8ZVI - chains E and H of the 14 polymer chains in the assembly; structure by electron microscopy, 3.40 A resolution.

[Chain E (and H)]
Molecule: Major capsid protein
Organism: Escherichia phage T5
Notes: chain H of this document is another copy of the same molecule, construct and numbering; everything in this record applies to it too
UniProt: Q6QGD8 (CAPSD_BPT5); residue numbers follow UniProt; this construct covers 1-458
Sequence (458 residues; each row starts with the number of its first residue):
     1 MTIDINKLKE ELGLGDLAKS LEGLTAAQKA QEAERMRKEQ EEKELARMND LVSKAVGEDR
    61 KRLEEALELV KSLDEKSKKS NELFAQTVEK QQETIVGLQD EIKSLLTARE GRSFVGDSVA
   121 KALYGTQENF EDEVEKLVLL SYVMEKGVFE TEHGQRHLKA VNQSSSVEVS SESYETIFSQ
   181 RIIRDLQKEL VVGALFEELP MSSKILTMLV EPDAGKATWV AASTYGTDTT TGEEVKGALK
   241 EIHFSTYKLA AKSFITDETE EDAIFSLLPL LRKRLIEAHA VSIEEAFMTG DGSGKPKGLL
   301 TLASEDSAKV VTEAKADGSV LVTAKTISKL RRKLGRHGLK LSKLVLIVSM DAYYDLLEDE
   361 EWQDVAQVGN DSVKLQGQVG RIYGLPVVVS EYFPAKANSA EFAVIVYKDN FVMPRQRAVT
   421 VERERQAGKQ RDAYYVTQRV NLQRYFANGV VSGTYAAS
Disordered / not traced: 1-160, 458

[Chain E / chain H interface]
Residue-residue contacts (52; chain E residue first):
  N162(E) - E258(H)
  N162(E) - T259(H)
  N162(E) - D262(H)  hydrogen bond
  S164(E) - T256(H)
  S165(E) - F254(H)
  S165(E) - I255(H)
  S165(E) - T256(H)
  S165(E) - T259(H)
  S166(E) - F254(H)  hydrogen bond (side chain-backbone)
  V167(E) - I255(H)  hydrophobic
  V167(E) - L267(H)
  V167(E) - L271(H)  hydrophobic
  V167(E) - R274(H)
  V169(E) - A263(H)  hydrophobic
  V169(E) - F265(H)  hydrophobic
  V169(E) - L267(H)  hydrophobic
  S173(E) - F178(H)
  Y174(E) - F178(H)  hydrophobic
  Y174(E) - S179(H)  hydrogen bond (side chain-backbone)
  Y174(E) - A263(H)
  Y174(E) - I264(H)  hydrogen bond (backbone-backbone)
  Y174(E) - F265(H)  hydrophobic
  E175(E) - D262(H)
  T176(E) - I264(H)
  I177(E) - I264(H)  hydrophobic
  F178(E) - S173(H)
  F178(E) - Y174(H)
  F178(E) - F178(H)  hydrophobic
  S179(E) - Y174(H)  hydrogen bond (backbone-side chain)
  Q180(E) - Y174(H)  hydrogen bond (backbone-side chain)
  S253(E) - S166(H)  hydrogen bond
  F254(E) - S165(H)
  F254(E) - S166(H)
  T256(E) - S164(H)
  T256(E) - S165(H)
  E258(E) - N162(H)
  T259(E) - N162(H)  hydrogen bond (backbone-side chain)
  T259(E) - S165(H)
  D262(E) - N162(H)  hydrogen bond
  D262(E) - E175(H)
  A263(E) - V169(H)  hydrophobic
  I264(E) - Y174(H)
  I264(E) - E175(H)
  I264(E) - T176(H)
  F265(E) - V169(H)  hydrophobic
  F265(E) - Y174(H)  hydrophobic
  L267(E) - V167(H)  hydrophobic
  L267(E) - E168(H)
  L267(E) - V169(H)  hydrophobic
  L270(E) - V167(H)  hydrophobic
  L271(E) - S166(H)
  L271(E) - V167(H)  hydrophobic
Also at the interface, not in a pair above, chain E (30 interface residues in all): E168, S170, I255, R431
Also at the interface, not in a pair above, chain H (27 interface residues in all): S253, L270

[In short]
Chain E and chain H form an interface of 30 and 27 residues respectively, with 9 hydrogen bonds. Polar pairs
include N162(E)-D262(H), S166(E)-F254(H) and Y174(E)-S179(H).
Chain E and chain H are both Major capsid protein (Escherichia phage T5); the structure, Structure of the
bacteriophage T5 capsid, was determined by electron microscopy (same publication as 9ILP, 9IMV and 9IOZ).
